PDB entry 5L6L | X-ray diffraction, 2.70 A resolution | chains E and H of the 10 polymer chains in the assembly

# Chain E (and H)
Name: VapB family protein
Source organism: Caulobacter crescentus
Notes: chain H of this document is another copy of the same molecule, construct and numbering; everything in this record applies to it too
UniProtKB: Q9AC34 (Q9AC34_CAUCR); residue numbers follow UniProt; this construct covers 2-79
Sequence (85 residues; each row starts with the number of its first residue; numbers below 1 keep their minus sign (Mse-5 is residue -5)):
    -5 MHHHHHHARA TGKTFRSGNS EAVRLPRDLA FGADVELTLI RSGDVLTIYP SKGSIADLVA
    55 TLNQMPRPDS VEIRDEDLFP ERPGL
Unresolved in the structure: -5 to -1, 64-79 (chain H: -5 to -3, 79)
Sequence notes: initiating methionine (-5); expression tag (-4 to 1)
Modified residues: Mse-5 (selenomethionine); Mse59 (selenomethionine; parent Met)
What the authors report for this chain:
  - binding site for the 27-nt DNA strand: Ser11, Asn13, Arg21

# Chain E / chain H interface
Pairs across the interface (99; chain E residue first):
  His0(E) with Arg35(H), hydrogen bond; Gly37(H), hydrogen bond (backbone-backbone)
  His1(E) with Arg35(H); Gly37(H)
  Ala2(E) with Ile34(H); Arg35(H), hydrogen bond (backbone-backbone)
  Arg3(E) with Leu33(H)
  Ala4(E) with Thr32(H); Leu33(H), hydrogen bond (backbone-backbone)
  Thr5(E) with Leu31(H)
  Gly6(E) with Val29(H); Glu30(H); Leu31(H), hydrogen bond (backbone-backbone); Leu33(H)
  Lys7(E) with Asp28(H), salt bridge; Val29(H); Glu30(H)
  Thr8(E) with Gly26(H), hydrogen bond (side chain-backbone); Ala27(H); Asp28(H), hydrogen bond (side chain-backbone); Val29(H), hydrogen bond (backbone-backbone); Leu31(H)
  Phe9(E) with Ser11(H)
  Ser11(E) with Ser11(H)
  Ser14(E) with Arg18(H)
  Glu15(E) with Arg18(H); Leu19(H), hydrogen bond (backbone-backbone); Ala24(H); Phe25(H), hydrogen bond (side chain-backbone); Gly26(H), hydrogen bond (side chain-backbone)
  Ala16(E) with Phe9(H), hydrophobic; Val17(H); Leu19(H), hydrophobic
  Val17(E) with Ala16(H); Val17(H), hydrogen bond (backbone-backbone); Leu19(H), hydrophobic; Leu31(H), hydrophobic
  Arg18(E) with Ser14(H); Glu15(H); Leu33(H)
  Leu19(E) with Glu15(H), hydrogen bond (backbone-backbone); Leu33(H), hydrophobic; Leu40(H), hydrophobic
  Leu23(E) with Leu33(H), hydrophobic; Arg35(H), hydrogen bond (backbone-side chain); Leu40(H), hydrophobic
  Ala24(E) with Glu15(H); Arg35(H), hydrogen bond (backbone-side chain)
  Phe25(E) with Glu15(H), hydrogen bond (backbone-side chain); Arg35(H); Asp38(H); Leu40(H), hydrophobic
  Gly26(E) with Thr8(H), hydrogen bond (backbone-side chain); Glu15(H)
  Ala27(E) with Lys7(H); Thr8(H)
  Asp28(E) with Lys7(H), salt bridge
  Val29(E) with Lys7(H)
  Glu30(E) with Gly6(H)
  Leu31(E) with Thr5(H); Gly6(H), hydrogen bond (backbone-backbone); Thr8(H); Val17(H), hydrophobic
  Thr32(E) with Ala4(H)
  Leu33(E) with Arg3(H); Ala4(H), hydrogen bond (backbone-backbone); Gly6(H); Leu23(H), hydrophobic
  Ile34(E) with Ala2(H); Arg3(H)
  Arg35(E) with His-1(H), hydrogen bond (side chain-backbone); His0(H); His1(H); Ala2(H), hydrogen bond (backbone-backbone); Asp22(H), hydrogen bond (side chain-backbone); Leu23(H)
  Ser36(E) with His0(H); His1(H)
  Gly37(E) with His0(H), hydrogen bond (backbone-backbone)
  Asp38(E) with Phe25(H); Ile42(H); Tyr43(H); Pro44(H)
  Val39(E) with Thr41(H); Ile42(H)
  Leu40(E) with Leu19(H), hydrophobic; Phe25(H), hydrophobic; Leu40(H); Thr41(H); Ile42(H), hydrogen bond (backbone-backbone)
  Thr41(E) with Val39(H); Leu40(H)
  Ile42(E) with Asp38(H); Val39(H); Leu40(H), hydrogen bond (backbone-backbone); Ile42(H), hydrophobic
  Tyr43(E) with Asp38(H)
  Pro44(E) with Asp38(H)
  Lys46(E) with Asp38(H), salt bridge
Also at the interface, not in a pair above, chain E (41 interface residues in all): Pro20
Also at the interface, not in a pair above, chain H (43 interface residues in all): His-2, Ser36, Lys46

# In short
The interface between chain E and chain H involves 41 residues on one side and 43 on the other, with 25
hydrogen bonds and 3 salt bridges. Polar contacts include Lys7(E)-Asp28(H), Lys46(E)-Asp38(H) and
His0(E)-Arg35(H). From the paper: a binding site for the 27-nt DNA strand at Ser11(E), Asn13(E) and Arg21(E).
Both chains are VapB family protein (Caulobacter crescentus). Entry 5L6L (Structure of Caulobacter crescentus
VapBC1 bound to operator DNA) was determined by X-ray diffraction together with 5K8J and 5L6M from the same
study.
